PDB entry 6ASO | X-ray diffraction, 2.71 A resolution | chains C and F of the 9 polymer chains in the assembly

Chain C:
Name: U6 snRNA-associated Sm-like protein LSm3
From: Saccharomyces cerevisiae
UniProtKB: P57743 (LSM3_YEAST); residues 1-89 here = UniProt positions 1-89
Sequence (97 residues; each row starts with the number of its first residue):
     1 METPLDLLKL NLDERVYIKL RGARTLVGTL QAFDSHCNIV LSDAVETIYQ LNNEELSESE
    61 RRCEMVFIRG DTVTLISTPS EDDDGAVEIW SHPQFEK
Disordered / not traced: 80-97
Sequence notes: expression tag (90-97)
Reported in the primary citation:
  - binding site for Saccharomyces cerevisiae strain HB_S_GIMBLETTROAD_9 chromosome XII sequence: Arg21, Arg69
  - mutagenesis - R21A: unchanged growth
  - mutagenesis - R21D: decreased growth
  - mutagenesis - R21D: decreased binding to Saccharomyces cerevisiae strain HB_S_GIMBLETTROAD_9 chromosome XII sequence

Chain F:
Name: U6 snRNA-associated Sm-like protein LSm6
From: Saccharomyces cerevisiae
UniProtKB: A6ZYX7 (LSM6_YEAS7); residues 1-86 here = UniProt positions 1-86
Sequence (88 residues; each row starts with the number of its first residue; numbers below 1 keep their minus sign (Gly-1 is residue -1)):
    -1 GSMSGKASTE GSVTTEFLSD IIGKTVNVKL ASGLLYSGRL ESIDGFMNVA LSSATEHYES
    59 NNNKLLNKFN SDVFLRGTQV MYISEQKI
Disordered / not traced: -1 to 9, 85-86
Sequence notes: expression tag (-1 to 0)

Interface between chain C and chain F:
Pairs across the interface - 35 pairs, chain C then chain F:
  Glu2(C) with Ser40(F), hydrogen bond (backbone-side chain)
  Thr3(C) with Ser40(F); Asp42(F)
  Pro4(C) with Ser40(F); Ile41(F), hydrophobic; Asp42(F); Asn46(F); Val47(F); Ala48(F); Phe72(F)
  Leu5(C) with Asn46(F)
  Leu7(C) with Ala48(F), hydrophobic; Asp70(F); Phe72(F), hydrophobic
  Leu8(C) with Phe72(F), hydrophobic
  Lys19(C) with Glu54(F), salt bridge; Asn65(F)
  His36(C) with Arg74(F), hydrogen bond (backbone-side chain)
  Cys37(C) with Arg74(F)
  Gly70(C) with Arg74(F), hydrogen bond (backbone-side chain)
  Asp71(C) with Arg74(F)
  Val73(C) with Arg74(F)
  Leu75(C) with Tyr34(F), hydrophobic; Glu54(F); Phe67(F), hydrophobic; Phe72(F); Leu73(F), hydrophobic
  Ile76(C) with Asp70(F); Val71(F); Phe72(F), hydrogen bond (backbone-backbone)
  Ser77(C) with Phe67(F); Ser69(F), hydrogen bond; Asp70(F), hydrogen bond (side chain-backbone); Val71(F)
  Thr78(C) with Ser69(F), hydrogen bond
Other interface residues (no listed pair), chain C (20 interface residues in all): Asn11, Tyr17, Ser35, Thr74
Other interface residues (no listed pair), chain F (18 interface residues in all): Leu28, Leu32

Summary:
Chain C and chain F form an interface of 20 and 18 residues respectively; the contacts include 7 hydrogen
bonds and 1 salt bridge. Polar contacts include Lys19(C)-Glu54(F), Glu2(C)-Ser40(F) and His36(C)-Arg74(F).
From the paper: a binding site for Saccharomyces cerevisiae strain HB_S_GIMBLETTROAD_9 chromosome XII sequence
at Arg21(C) and Arg69(C); R21D of chain C reduces growth.
Chain C is U6 snRNA-associated Sm-like protein LSm3 and chain F is U6 snRNA-associated Sm-like protein LSm6,
both from Saccharomyces cerevisiae; the structure, Structure of yeast U6 snRNP with 3'-phosphate terminated U6
RNA, was determined by X-ray diffraction (same publication as 5VSU).
